5H84 - chain A; structure by X-ray diffraction, 2.00 A resolution.

Chain A:
Name: Histone acetyltransferase KAT2A
Organism: Homo sapiens
Notes: EC 2.3.1.48
UniProt: Q92830 (KAT2A_HUMAN); residues 3-168 here correspond to UniProt positions 497-662 (UniProt number = residue number + 494)
Amino-acid sequence (168 residues; numbered 1 to 168; the number before each row is that of its first residue):
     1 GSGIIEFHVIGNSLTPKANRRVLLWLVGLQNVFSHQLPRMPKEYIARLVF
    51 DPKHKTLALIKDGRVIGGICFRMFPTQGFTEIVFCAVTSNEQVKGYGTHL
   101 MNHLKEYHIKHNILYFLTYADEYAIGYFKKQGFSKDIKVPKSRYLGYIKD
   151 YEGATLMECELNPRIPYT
Unresolved in the structure: 1, 166-168
Construct notes: expression tag (1-2)
Residues lining bound ligands: propionyl Coenzyme A (1VU): Gln36, Leu37, Ile82, Val83, Phe84, Cys85, Ala86, Val87, Glu91, Gln92, Val93, Lys94, Gly95, Tyr96, Gly97, Thr98, Thr118, Tyr119, Ala120, Asp121, Tyr123, Ala124, Gly126, Tyr127, Phe128, Lys130, Gln131
Curated features (UniProtKB/Swiss-Prot):
  - region: Leu145 to Ala154 (Loop 3)
  - active site: Glu81 (Proton donor/acceptor)
  - binding site (acetyl-CoA): Cys85 to Val87, Gln92 to Thr98, Tyr123
  - binding site (succinyl-CoA): Cys85 to Val87, Gln92 to Thr98, Tyr123
  - modified residue: Lys55 (N6-acetyllysine)
From the paper describing this entry:
  - binding site for propionyl Coenzyme A: Cys85
  - catalytic residues: Glu81

Summary:
Chain A binds propionyl Coenzyme A. From UniProt: active-site residue Glu81, 11 acetyl-CoA-binding residues
and 11 succinyl-CoA-binding residues. The paper reports the catalytic residue Glu81; a binding site for
propionyl Coenzyme A at Cys85.
Chain A is Histone acetyltransferase KAT2A (Homo sapiens); the structure, Human Gcn5 bound to propionyl-CoA,
was determined by X-ray diffraction together with 5H86 from the same study.
